PDB entry 3KF2 | X-ray diffraction, 2.50 A resolution | chains C and D of the 4 polymer chains in the assembly

[Chain C (and D)]
Protein: 19-mer peptide from Genome polyprotein
Notes: fragment: NS4a peptide; chain D of this document is another copy of the same molecule, construct and numbering; everything in this record applies to it too
UniProt: Q6GYR8 (Q6GYR8_9HEPC); residues 21-39 here correspond to UniProt positions 1682-1700 (UniProt number = residue number + 1661)
Chain sequence (23 residues; numbered 19 to 41; the number before each row is that of its first residue):
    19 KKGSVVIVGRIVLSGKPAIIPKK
Unresolved in the structure: 19-20, 37-41 (chain D: 19, 41)
Sequence notes: expression tag (19-20, 40-41)

[Chain C / chain D interface]
Residue-residue contacts - 13 pairs, chain C then chain D:
  Val26(C) with Lys40(D), hydrogen bond (backbone-side chain)
  Gly27(C) with Lys40(D)
  Arg28(C) with Ile37(D); Ile38(D), hydrogen bond (backbone-backbone)
  Ile29(C) with Ala36(D)
  Val30(C) with Pro35(D); Ala36(D), hydrogen bond (backbone-backbone); Ile38(D), hydrophobic
  Leu31(C) with Lys34(D); Pro35(D)
  Ser32(C) with Gly33(D); Lys34(D)
  Gly33(C) with Lys34(D), hydrogen bond (backbone-backbone)

[Overview]
8 residues of chain C and 7 residues of chain D are in contact; the contacts include 4 hydrogen bonds. Polar
contacts include Val26(C)-Lys40(D), Arg28(C)-Ile38(D) and Val30(C)-Ala36(D).
Both chains are a 19-mer peptide from Genome polyprotein. Entry 3KF2 (The HCV NS3/NS4A protease apo structure)
was determined by X-ray diffraction, deposited together with 3KEE.
